PDB entry 7V05 | electron microscopy, 3.40 A resolution | chains X and M of the 29 polymer chains in the assembly

[Chain X]
Name: Circumsporozoite protein
Source organism: Plasmodium falciparum
UniProtKB: Q7K740 (CSP_PLAF7); residues -104 to 260 here correspond to UniProt positions 20-384 (UniProt number = residue number + 124)
Amino-acid sequence (372 residues; numbered -104 to 267; the number before each row is that of its first residue; numbers below 1 keep their minus sign (Phe-104 is residue -104)):
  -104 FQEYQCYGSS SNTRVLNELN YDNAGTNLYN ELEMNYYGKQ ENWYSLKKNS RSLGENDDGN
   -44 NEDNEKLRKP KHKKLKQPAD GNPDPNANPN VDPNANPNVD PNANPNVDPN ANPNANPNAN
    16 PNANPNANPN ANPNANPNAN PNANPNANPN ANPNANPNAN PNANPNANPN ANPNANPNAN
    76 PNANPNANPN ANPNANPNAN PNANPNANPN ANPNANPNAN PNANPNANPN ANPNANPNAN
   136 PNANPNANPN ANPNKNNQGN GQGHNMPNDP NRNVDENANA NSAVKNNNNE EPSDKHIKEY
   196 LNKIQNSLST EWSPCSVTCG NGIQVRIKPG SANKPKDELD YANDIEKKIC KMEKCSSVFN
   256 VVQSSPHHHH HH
Disordered / not traced: -104 to 3, 115-267
Differences from the reference sequence: conflict Ala74 (Val198 in Q7K740), Asn75 (Asp199 in Q7K740), Gln258 (Asn382 in Q7K740); expression tag (261-267)

[Chain M]
Name: 850 Fab Heavy Chain
Source organism: Mus musculus
Notes: antibody fragment or engineered binder
Amino-acid sequence (226 residues; numbered 1 to 216 plus 10 insertion-coded residues; the number before each row is that of its first residue; a row labelled like 82A-82C holds insertion residues (82A, then the next letters in order)):
     1 QVQLVESGGG VVQPGRSLRL SCAASGFTFS NFGMHWIRQS PGKGLEWVAI IW
   52A Y
    53 DGSNTYYADS VKGRFTISRD NSKNTLYLQM
82A-82C NSL
    83 RAEDTAVYYC AKVWFGES
100A-100F EDNYSV
   101 DVWGQGTTVT VSSASTKGPS VFPLAPSSKS TSGGTAALGC LVKDYFPEPV TVSWNSGALT
   161 SGVHTFPAVL QSSGLYSLSS VVTVPSSSLG TQTYICNVNH KPSNTKVDKK VEPKSC
Disordered / not traced: 215-216
Disulfide bonds: Cys22-Cys92, Cys140-Cys196

[Interface between chain X and chain M]
Residue-residue contacts - 24 pairs, chain X then chain M:
  Asn27(X) - Asn100C(M)
  Pro28(X) - Trp52(M)
  Asn29(X) - Asp100B(M)
  Asn29(X) - Asn100C(M)
  Asn29(X) - Tyr100D(M)
  Ala30(X) - Tyr100D(M)
  Asn31(X) - Trp52(M)
  Asn31(X) - Tyr100D(M)  hydrogen bond
  Pro32(X) - Gly33(M)  hydrogen bond (backbone-backbone)
  Pro32(X) - Trp52(M)
  Pro32(X) - Tyr52A(M)  hydrogen bond (backbone-backbone)
  Pro32(X) - Val95(M)  hydrophobic
  Pro32(X) - Tyr100D(M)
  Asn33(X) - Asn31(M)
  Asn33(X) - Phe32(M)
  Asn33(X) - Gly33(M)  hydrogen bond (side chain-backbone)
  Asn33(X) - Tyr52A(M)
  Asn33(X) - Val95(M)
  Asn33(X) - Trp96(M)  hydrogen bond (side chain-backbone)
  Asn33(X) - Phe97(M)
  Asn33(X) - Tyr100D(M)
  Ala34(X) - Asn31(M)  hydrogen bond (backbone-backbone)
  Ala34(X) - Tyr52A(M)  hydrophobic
  Pro36(X) - Phe97(M)  hydrophobic
Also at the interface, not in a pair above, chain X (10 interface residues in all): Ala26
Also at the interface, not in a pair above, chain M (13 interface residues in all): Tyr58, Ser100

[Overview]
10 residues of chain X and 13 residues of chain M are in contact, with 6 hydrogen bonds. Among the polar pairs
are Asn31(X)-Tyr100D(M), Asn33(X)-Gly33(M) and Asn33(X)-Trp96(M).
Chain X is Circumsporozoite protein (Plasmodium falciparum) and chain M is 850 Fab Heavy Chain (Mus musculus);
the structure, Complex of Plasmodium falciparum circumsporozoite protein with 850 Fab, was determined by
electron microscopy, deposited together with 7UYL and 7UYM.
